Entry 8V6J (electron microscopy, 11.11 A resolution (very low resolution: no residue pairs are listed; an interface is given only as per-side residue counts)); this record covers chains A and B of the 6 polymer chains in the assembly.

# Chain A
Molecule: DNA polymerase alpha catalytic subunit
From: Xenopus laevis
Notes: EC 2.7.7.7
Reference sequence: Q9DE46 (DPOLA_XENLA); residue numbers follow UniProt; this construct covers 335-1458
Amino-acid sequence (1127 residues; each row starts with the number of its first residue):
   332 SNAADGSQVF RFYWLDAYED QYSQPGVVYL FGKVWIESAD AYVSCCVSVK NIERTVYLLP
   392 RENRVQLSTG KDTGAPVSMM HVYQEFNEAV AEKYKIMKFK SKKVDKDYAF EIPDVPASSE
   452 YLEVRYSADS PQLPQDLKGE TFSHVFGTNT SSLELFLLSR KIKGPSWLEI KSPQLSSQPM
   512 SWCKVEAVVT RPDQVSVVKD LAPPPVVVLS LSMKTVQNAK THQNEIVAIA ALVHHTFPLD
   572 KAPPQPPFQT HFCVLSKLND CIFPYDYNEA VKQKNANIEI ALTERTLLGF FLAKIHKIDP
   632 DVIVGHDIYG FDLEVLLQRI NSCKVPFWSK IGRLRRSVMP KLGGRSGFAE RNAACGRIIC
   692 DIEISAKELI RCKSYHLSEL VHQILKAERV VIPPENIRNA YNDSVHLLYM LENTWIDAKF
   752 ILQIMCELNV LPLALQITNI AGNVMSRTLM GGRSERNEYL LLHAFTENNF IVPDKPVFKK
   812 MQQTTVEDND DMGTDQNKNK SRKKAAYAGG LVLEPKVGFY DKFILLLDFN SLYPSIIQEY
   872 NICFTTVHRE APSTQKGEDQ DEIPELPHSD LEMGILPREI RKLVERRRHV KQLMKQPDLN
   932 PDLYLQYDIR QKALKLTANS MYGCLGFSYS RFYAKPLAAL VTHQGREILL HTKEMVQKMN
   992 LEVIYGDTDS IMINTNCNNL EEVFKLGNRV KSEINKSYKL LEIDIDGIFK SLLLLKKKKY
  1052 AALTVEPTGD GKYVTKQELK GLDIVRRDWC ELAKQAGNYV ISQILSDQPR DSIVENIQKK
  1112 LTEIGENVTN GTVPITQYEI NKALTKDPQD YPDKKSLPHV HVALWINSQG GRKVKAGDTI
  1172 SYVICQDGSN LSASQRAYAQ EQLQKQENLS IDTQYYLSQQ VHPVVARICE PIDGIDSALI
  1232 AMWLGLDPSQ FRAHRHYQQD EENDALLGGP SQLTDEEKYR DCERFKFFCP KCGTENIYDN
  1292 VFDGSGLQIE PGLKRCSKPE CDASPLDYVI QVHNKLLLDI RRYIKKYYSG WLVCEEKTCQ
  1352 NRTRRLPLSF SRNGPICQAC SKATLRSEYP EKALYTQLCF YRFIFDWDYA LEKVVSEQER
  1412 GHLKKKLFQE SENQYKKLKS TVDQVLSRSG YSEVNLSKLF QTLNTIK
Disordered / not traced: 332-338, 809-835, 883-891, 1243-1270, 1453-1458
Differences from the reference sequence: expression tag (332-334)
Bound ions: Mg2+: Asp859, Phe860, Asp1000 (together with 2'-deoxyguanosine-5'-triphosphate); Zn2+ site 1: Cys1280, Cys1283, Cys1307, Cys1312; Zn2+ site 2: Cys1345, Cys1350, Cys1368, Cys1371
Residues lining bound ligands: 2'-deoxyguanosine-5'-triphosphate (DGT): Asp859, Phe860, Asn861, Ser862, Leu863, Tyr864, Pro865, Arg918, Lys922, Gln942, Lys946, Leu947, Asn950, Tyr953, Gly954, Asp1000
Curated features (UniProtKB/Swiss-Prot):
  - zinc finger: Cys1280 to Pro1310 (CysA-type)
  - motif: Cys1345 to Cys1371 (CysB motif)
  - binding site (Zn(2+)): Cys1280, Cys1283, Cys1307, Cys1312, Cys1345, Cys1350, Cys1368, Cys1371

# Chain B
Molecule: DNA polymerase alpha subunit B
From: Xenopus laevis
Reference sequence: Q6DCZ1 (Q6DCZ1_XENLA); residues 1-598 here = UniProt positions 1-598
Amino-acid sequence (601 residues; each row starts with the number of its first residue; numbers below 1 keep their minus sign (Ser-2 is residue -2)):
    -2 SNAMSVSAKS IAEELKVFDV NFEDEEVPEK MVELCTVHRL KEEDMVNEWM AFSTTRNLPL
    58 TVGNLNLLEH EVLNKKSARP RPSLKKEKHC GNRDFNTIQE LIEVETAEEN LLDSYATPAK
   118 GSQKRNLSTP EHPQSKRILS INRSPHVLFS PTSFSPSATP SQKYGSRTNR GEVVTTYGEL
   178 QGTTWNGGSG SNTNVELFTS LDEPLTKMYK FMFQKLMDIR EVVSIKIEEL GASLKDHFQI
   238 DEFTSVSLPA QETVTVLGQI GCDSNGKLNS KSVILEGDRE HSAGMQVPVD LSELKDYSLF
   298 PGQVVIMEGT NSTGRRFVPT KLYEGVPLPF HQPSKEFEEC PQQMVITACG PFTTSDTITY
   358 DALKDLIDIV NRDRPDICIL LGPFLDAKHE QIENLQLTVT FEDVFKRCLK MIIEGTRPSG
   418 CHLVIVPSLR DVHHDPVYPQ PPFSCFEPAK EDKERVHFVA DPCTLSVNGV VIGMTSTDLL
   478 FHMGAEEISS SAGAPDRFSR ILRHILTQRS YYPLYPPNEE INIDYEALYS YTPMPVTPDV
   538 FIVPSELRYF IKDVTGCICI NPGRLTKGLV GGTYARFLVK SGAMGSEGKR STCISAQVVR
   598 V
Disordered / not traced: -2 to 158, 489-492, 582-586
Differences from the reference sequence: expression tag (-2 to 0)

# Chain A / chain B interface
At this resolution (11 A) residue pairs are not listed: 35 residues of chain A and 50 of chain B lie at the interface.

# In short
35 residues of chain A face 50 of chain B across their interface. Chain A binds
2'-deoxyguanosine-5'-triphosphate. The Mg2+ site is built by Asp859(A), Phe860(A) and Asp1000(A). Cys1280(A),
Cys1283(A), Cys1307(A) and Cys1312(A) coordinate Zn2+ site 1. UniProt lists 8 Zn2+-binding residues on chain
A.
Chain A is DNA polymerase alpha catalytic subunit and chain B is DNA polymerase alpha subunit B, both from
Xenopus laevis; the structure, DNA elongation complex (configuration 2) of Xenopus laevis DNA polymerase
alpha-primase, was determined by electron microscopy together with 8G99, 8G9F, 8G9L, 8G9N, 8G9O, 8UCU and 8
further entries from the same study.
